PDB entry 8RYI | X-ray diffraction, 2.06 A resolution | chains A and D of the 6 polymer chains in the assembly

Chain A (and D):
Molecule: Arginase family protein
From: Aminobacter niigataensis
Notes: chain D of this document is another copy of the same molecule, construct and numbering; everything in this record applies to it too
UniProt: A0A9E9PPA5 (A0A9E9PPA5_9HYPH); numbering as in UniProt (aligned over 1-348)
Sequence (348 residues; each row starts with the number of its first residue):
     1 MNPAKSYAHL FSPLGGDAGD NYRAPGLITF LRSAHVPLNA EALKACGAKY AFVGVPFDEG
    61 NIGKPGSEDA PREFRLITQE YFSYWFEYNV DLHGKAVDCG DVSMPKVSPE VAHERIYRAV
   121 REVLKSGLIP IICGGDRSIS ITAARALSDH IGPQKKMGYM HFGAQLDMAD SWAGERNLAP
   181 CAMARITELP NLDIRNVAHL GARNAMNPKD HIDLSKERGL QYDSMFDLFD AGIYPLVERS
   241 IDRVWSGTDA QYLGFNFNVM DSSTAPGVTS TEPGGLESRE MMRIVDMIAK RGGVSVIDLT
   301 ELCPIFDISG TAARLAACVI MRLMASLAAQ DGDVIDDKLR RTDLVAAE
Not modelled in the structure: 1-5, 16-26, 343-348 (chain D: 1-5, 18-25, 346-348)

Chain A / chain D interface:
Residue-residue contacts (60):
  Leu10(A) - Pro208(D)
  Leu10(A) - Lys209(D)  hydrogen bond (backbone-backbone)
  Phe11(A) - Pro208(D)
  Phe11(A) - Lys209(D)
  Phe11(A) - Asp210(D)
  Ser12(A) - Ala169(D)
  Ser12(A) - Ser171(D)
  Ser12(A) - Trp172(D)
  Ser12(A) - Pro208(D)
  Ser12(A) - Asp210(D)  hydrogen bond
  Ser12(A) - His211(D)  hydrogen bond
  Pro13(A) - Trp172(D)
  Pro13(A) - Ala173(D)  hydrogen bond (backbone-backbone)
  Leu14(A) - Ala173(D)
  Leu14(A) - Gly174(D)
  Gly15(A) - Ala173(D)
  Glu80(A) - Met206(D)
  Tyr81(A) - Met206(D)  hydrophobic
  Phe82(A) - Trp172(D)  hydrophobic
  Phe82(A) - Ala205(D)
  Phe82(A) - Met206(D)  hydrophobic
  Tyr84(A) - Ala205(D)
  Tyr84(A) - Asn207(D)
  Tyr84(A) - Lys209(D)
  Trp85(A) - Asn204(D)
  Trp85(A) - Ala205(D)
  Phe86(A) - Ala202(D)
  Phe86(A) - Arg203(D)
  Phe86(A) - Asn204(D)
  Phe86(A) - Asn207(D)
  Phe86(A) - Ile212(D)  hydrophobic
  Glu87(A) - Arg203(D)
  Glu87(A) - Asn204(D)  hydrogen bond (side chain-backbone)
  Ser263(A) - Ser263(D)
  Glu277(A) - Glu277(D)
  Ser278(A) - Asp261(D)  hydrogen bond
  Ser278(A) - Gly274(D)  hydrogen bond (side chain-backbone)
  Arg279(A) - Phe229(D)
  Arg279(A) - Gly275(D)  hydrogen bond (side chain-backbone)
  Arg279(A) - Glu277(D)  salt bridge
  Arg279(A) - Glu280(D)  salt bridge
  Met282(A) - Pro273(D)
  Met282(A) - Gly274(D)
  Ile308(A) - Ile308(D)  hydrophobic
  Ser309(A) - Phe306(D)  hydrogen bond (side chain-backbone)
  Ser309(A) - Ile308(D)
  Arg314(A) - Thr271(D)
  Arg314(A) - Pro273(D)
  Cys318(A) - Asn204(D)
  Cys318(A) - Pro273(D)  hydrophobic
  Arg322(A) - Asn204(D)  hydrogen bond
  Ile335(A) - Lys209(D)
  Asp336(A) - Lys209(D)
  Asp337(A) - Lys209(D)  salt bridge
  Leu339(A) - Lys209(D)  hydrogen bond (backbone-side chain)
  Leu339(A) - Asp213(D)
  Arg340(A) - Lys209(D)
  Arg340(A) - Asp213(D)  salt bridge
  Arg341(A) - Ser171(D)
  Arg341(A) - Asp210(D)
Other interface residues (no listed pair), chain A (33 interface residues in all): Asn89, Thr264, Thr311, Leu315
Other interface residues (no listed pair), chain D (35 interface residues in all): Lys216, Tyr222, Ile233, Ser262, Pro266, Glu272, Leu276

Overview:
Chain A and chain D form an interface of 33 and 35 residues respectively; the contacts include 11 hydrogen
bonds and 4 salt bridges. Polar pairs include Arg279(A)-Glu277(D), Arg279(A)-Glu280(D) and
Asp337(A)-Lys209(D).
Chain A and chain D are both Arginase family protein (Aminobacter niigataensis); the structure, Metformin
hydrolase from Aminobacter niigataensis MD1 with urea in the active site, was determined by X-ray diffraction.
